Entry 9F6I (electron microscopy, 3.30 A resolution); this record covers chains A and T of the 3 polymer chains in the assembly.

== Chain A ==
Name: DNA polymerase epsilon catalytic subunit A
From: Homo sapiens
Notes: EC 2.7.7.7, 3.1.11.-
Reference sequence: Q07864 (DPOE1_HUMAN); residues 1-1200 here = UniProt positions 1-1200
Amino-acid sequence (1200 residues; each row starts with the number of its first residue):
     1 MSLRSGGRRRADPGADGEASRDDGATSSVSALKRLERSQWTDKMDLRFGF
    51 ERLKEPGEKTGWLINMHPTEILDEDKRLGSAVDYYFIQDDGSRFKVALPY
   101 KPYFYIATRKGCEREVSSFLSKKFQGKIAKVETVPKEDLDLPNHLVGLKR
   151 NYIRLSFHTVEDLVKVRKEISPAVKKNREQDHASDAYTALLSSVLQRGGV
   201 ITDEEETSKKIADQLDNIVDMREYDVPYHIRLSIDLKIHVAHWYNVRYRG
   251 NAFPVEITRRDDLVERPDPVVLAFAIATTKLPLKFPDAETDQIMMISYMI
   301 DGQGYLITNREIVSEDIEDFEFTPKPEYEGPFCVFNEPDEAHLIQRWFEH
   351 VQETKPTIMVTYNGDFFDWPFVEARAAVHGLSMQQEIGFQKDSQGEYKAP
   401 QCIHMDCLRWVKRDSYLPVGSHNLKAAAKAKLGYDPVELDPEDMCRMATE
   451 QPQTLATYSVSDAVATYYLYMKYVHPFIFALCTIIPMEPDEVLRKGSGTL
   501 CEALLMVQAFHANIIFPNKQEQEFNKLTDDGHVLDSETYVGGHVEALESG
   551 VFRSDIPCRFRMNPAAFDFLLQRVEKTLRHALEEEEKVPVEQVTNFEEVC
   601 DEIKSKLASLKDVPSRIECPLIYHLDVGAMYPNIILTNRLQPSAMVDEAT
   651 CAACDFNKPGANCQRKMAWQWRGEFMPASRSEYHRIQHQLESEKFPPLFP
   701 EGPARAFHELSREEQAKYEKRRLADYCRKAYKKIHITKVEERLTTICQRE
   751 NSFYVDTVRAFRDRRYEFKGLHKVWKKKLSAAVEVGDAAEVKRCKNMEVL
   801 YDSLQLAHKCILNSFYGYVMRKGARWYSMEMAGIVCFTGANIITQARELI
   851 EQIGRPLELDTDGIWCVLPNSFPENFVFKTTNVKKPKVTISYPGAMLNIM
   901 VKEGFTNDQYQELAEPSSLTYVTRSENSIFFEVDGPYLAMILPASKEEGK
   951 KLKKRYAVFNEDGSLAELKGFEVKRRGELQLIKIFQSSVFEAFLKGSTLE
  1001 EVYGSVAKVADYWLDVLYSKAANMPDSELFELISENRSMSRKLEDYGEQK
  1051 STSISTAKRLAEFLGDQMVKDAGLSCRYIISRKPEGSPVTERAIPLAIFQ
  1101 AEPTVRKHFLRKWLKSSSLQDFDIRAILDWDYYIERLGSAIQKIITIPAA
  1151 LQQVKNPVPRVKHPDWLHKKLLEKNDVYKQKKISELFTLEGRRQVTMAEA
Unresolved in the structure: 1-26, 182-212, 1176-1200
Differences from the reference sequence: engineered mutation Ala275 (Asp in Q07864), Ala277 (Glu in Q07864)
UniProt features mapped onto this chain:
  - modified residue: Ser1184 (Phosphoserine)
  - natural variant: Ala189 (A189T: Found in a colorectal sample), Arg231 (R231H: Found in a colorectal sample), Pro286 (P286H: Found in a colorectal sample; P286R: Found in a colorectal sample), Phe367 (F367S: Found in a colorectal sample), Val411 (V411L: In CRCS12; uncertain significance), Leu424 (L424V: In CRCS12), Pro436 (P436R: Found in a colorectal sample), Tyr458 (Y458F: In CRCS12; uncertain significance), Ser459 (S459F: Found in a colorectal sample), Arg762 (R762W: Found in a colorectal sample), Lys777 (K777N: Found in a colorectal sample), Ala1007 (A1007P: In IMAGEI; uncertain significance), 1 further natural variant entry in UniProt
Bound ions: Ca2+: Asp626, Val627, Asp862 (together with 2',3'-dideoxyadenosine triphosphate); 4Fe-4S cluster Fe: Cys651, Cys654, Cys663, Cys747
Residues lining bound ligands:
  - 2',3'-dideoxyadenosine triphosphate (DDS): Asp626, Val627, Gly628, Ala629, Met630, Tyr631, Pro632, Arg765, Tyr816, Thr861, Asp862
  - 4Fe-4S cluster (SF4): Val646, Thr650, Cys651, Cys654, Phe656, Asn657, Cys663, Gln664, Cys747, Arg749
Reported in the primary citation:
  - conformationally variable residues: Lys954, Arg955
  - binding site for DNA nascent strand: Arg1041, Tyr1046, Gln1049
  - binding site for DNA template strand (chain T): Lys1050, Arg1136

== Chain T ==
Molecule: DNA template strand
Sequence (31 nucleotides; each row starts with the number of its first residue):
     1 TTTTTTTTATCCAGGATTCGAACTTCAGATC
Unresolved in the structure: 1-3, 22-31

== Chain A / chain T interface ==
Pairs across the interface (36; chain A residue first):
  Arg167(A) with DT4(T), salt bridge to the phosphate
  Lys495(A) with DT6(T), salt bridge to the phosphate
  Gly496(A) with DT7(T), phosphate contact
  Ser497(A) with DT7(T), phosphate contact
  Gly498(A) with DT7(T), phosphate contact
  Thr499(A) with DT6(T), hydrogen bond to the phosphate
  Lys519(A) with DT5(T), salt bridge to the phosphate
  Thr538(A) with DA9(T), phosphate contact
  Tyr539(A) with DA9(T), sugar contact
  Val540(A) with DT10(T), phosphate contact
  Gly541(A) with DA9(T), hydrogen bond to the phosphate; DT10(T), hydrogen bond to the phosphate
  Gly542(A) with DT10(T), sugar contact
  Arg672(A) with DT10(T), salt bridge to the phosphate
  Lys732(A) with DG20(T), salt bridge to the phosphate
  Tyr816(A) with DT8(T), base contact
  Gly817(A) with DT7(T), base contact
  Met820(A) with DT8(T), sugar contact
  Arg821(A) with DT6(T), base contact; DT7(T), salt bridge to the phosphate
  Lys822(A) with DT6(T), base contact; DT8(T), salt bridge to the phosphate
  Lys951(A) with DC12(T), phosphate contact
  Leu952(A) with DC12(T), phosphate contact; DA13(T), phosphate contact
  Lys953(A) with DC11(T), salt bridge to the phosphate; DC12(T), hydrogen bond to the phosphate
  Lys954(A) with DT10(T), hydrogen bond to the base
  Arg955(A) with DC12(T), phosphate contact
  Lys1050(A) with DT17(T), salt bridge to the phosphate
  Pro1088(A) with DA16(T), phosphate contact
  Val1089(A) with DA16(T), phosphate contact
  Thr1090(A) with DA16(T), hydrogen bond to the phosphate
  Tyr1132(A) with DG15(T), hydrogen bond to the phosphate
  Arg1136(A) with DG14(T), salt bridge to the phosphate
  Lys1143(A) with DA13(T), salt bridge to the phosphate
Interface residues without a listed pair, chain A (36 interface residues in all): Asp225, Val544, Gly823, Glu972, Thr1052

== Summary ==
36 residues of chain A and 15 residues of chain T are in contact; the contacts include 7 hydrogen bonds and 11
salt bridges. Polar contacts include Lys954(A)-DT10(T), Thr499(A)-DT6(T) and Gly541(A)-DA9(T). The paper
reports a binding site for DNA nascent strand at Arg1041(A), Tyr1046(A) and Gln1049(A); a binding site for DNA
template strand (chain T) at Lys1050(A) and Arg1136(A).
Here chain A is DNA polymerase epsilon catalytic subunit A (Homo sapiens) and chain T is DNA template strand.
Entry 9F6I (Human DNA Polymerase epsilon bound to T-C mismatched DNA (Post-Insertion state)) was determined by
electron microscopy together with 9F6D, 9F6E, 9F6F, 9F6J, 9F6K and 9F6L from the same study.
